Entry 8P7D (electron microscopy, 4.20 A resolution (low resolution: residue-level contacts below are approximate; hydrogen-bond / salt-bridge calls are withheld)); this record covers chains A and B of the 4 polymer chains in the assembly.

== Chain A ==
Molecule: tRNA N(3)-methylcytidine methyltransferase METTL6
From: Homo sapiens
Notes: EC 2.1.1.-
UniProtKB: Q8TCB7 (METL6_HUMAN); residues 1-284 here = UniProt positions 1-284
Sequence (284 residues; row label = number of the first residue in the row):
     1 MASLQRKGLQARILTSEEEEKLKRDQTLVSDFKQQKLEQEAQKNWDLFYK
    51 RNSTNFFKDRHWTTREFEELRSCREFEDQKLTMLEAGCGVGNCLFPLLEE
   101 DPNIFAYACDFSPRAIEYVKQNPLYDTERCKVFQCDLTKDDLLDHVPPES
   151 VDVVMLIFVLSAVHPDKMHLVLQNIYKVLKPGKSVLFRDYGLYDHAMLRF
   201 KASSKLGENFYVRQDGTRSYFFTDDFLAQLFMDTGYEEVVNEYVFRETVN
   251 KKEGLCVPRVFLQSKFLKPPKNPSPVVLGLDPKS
Disordered / not traced: 1-26, 73-78, 272-284
UniProt features mapped onto this chain:
  - binding site (S-adenosyl-L-methionine): Trp45, Tyr49, Gly87, Asp110, Asp136, Leu137, Ile157
  - binding site (S-adenosyl-L-homocysteine): Tyr49, His61, Glu85, Gly87, Asp110, Asp136, Leu137, Ile157
  - mutagenesis: Tyr49 (Y49F: Decreased affinity for S-adenosyl-L-methionine), His61 (H61N: Decreased affinity for S-adenosyl-L-methionine), Glu85 (E85Q: Strongly decreased affinity for S-adenosyl-L-methionine), Cys93 (C93S: Does not affect affinity for S-adenosyl-L-methionine), Asp110 (D110A: Nearly abolished affinity for S-adenosyl-L-methionine), Phe111 (F111L: Decreased affinity for S-adenosyl-L-methionine), Ser161 (S161A: Strongly reduced RNA (cytosine-3-)-methyltransferase activity), Thr217 (T217A: Strongly reduced RNA (cytosine-3-)-methyltransferase activity)
Small-molecule neighbours: S-adenosylhomocysteine (SAH): Trp45, Tyr49, Phe57, Arg60, Glu85, Gly87, Cys88, Gly89, Gly91, Asn92, Cys93, Asp110, Phe111, Ser112, Cys135, Asp136, Leu137, Thr138, Ile157, Phe158, Val159, Ala162, Val163
What the authors report for this chain:
  - mutagenesis - D110A: abolished binding to S-adenosylhomocysteine
  - mutagenesis - D110A: abolished binding to Serine tRNA
  - mutagenesis - D110A: abolished catalytic activity
  - mutagenesis - Y49F: unchanged binding to S-adenosylhomocysteine
  - mutagenesis - Y49F: decreased binding to Serine tRNA
  - mutagenesis - F32A, Y49F, Y190F: decreased catalytic activity
  - mutagenesis - Y190F: unchanged binding to Serine tRNA
  - mutagenesis - D189A, D189N: abolished expression

== Chain B ==
Molecule: Serine--tRNA ligase, cytoplasmic
From: Homo sapiens
Notes: EC 6.1.1.11
UniProtKB: P49591 (SYSC_HUMAN); residue numbers follow UniProt; this construct covers 1-514
Sequence (514 residues; each row starts with the number of its first residue):
     1 MVLDLDLFRVDKGGDPALIRETQEKRFKDPGLVDQLVKADSEWRRCRFRA
    51 DNLNKLKNLCSKTIGEKMKKKEPVGDDESVPENVLSFDDLTADALANLKV
   101 SQIKKVRLLIDEAILKCDAERIKLEAERFENLREIGNLLHPSVPISNDED
   151 VDNKVERIWGDCTVRKKYSHVDLVVMVDGFEGEKGAVVAGSRGYFLKGVL
   201 VFLEQALIQYALRTLGSRGYIPIYTPFFMRKEVMQEVAQLSQFDEELYKV
   251 IGKGSEKSDDNSYDEKYLIATSEQPIAALHRDEWLRPEDLPIKYAGLSTC
   301 FRQEVGSHGRDTRGIFRVHQFEKIEQFVYSSPHDNKSWEMFEEMITTAEE
   351 FYQSLGIPYHIVNIVSGSLNHAASKKLDLEAWFPGSGAFRELVSCSNCTD
   401 YQARRLRIRYGQTKKMMDKVEFVHMLNATMCATTRTICAILENYQTEKGI
   451 TVPEKLKEFMPPGLQELIPFVKPAPIEQEPSKKQKKQHEGSKKKAAARDV
   501 TLENRLQNMEVTDA
Disordered / not traced: 1, 73-87, 256-263, 478-514
UniProt features mapped onto this chain:
  - motif: Lys482 to Lys494 (Nuclear localization signal)
  - binding site (L-serine): Thr271, Arg302, Glu325, Asn427
  - binding site (ATP): Arg302 to Glu304, Val318 to Phe321, Glu391 to Ser394
  - site: Thr429 (Important for serine binding)
  - modified residue: Met1 (N-acetylmethionine), Ser241 (Phosphoserine), Lys323 (N6-acetyllysine)
  - natural variant: Asp172 (D172N: In NEDMAS), Arg213 (R213L: In NEDMAS), Arg302 (R302C: In NEDMAS), Arg390 (R390C: In NEDMAS)
  - mutagenesis: Val2 to Gly14 (Abolishes DNA binding), Arg9 (R9A: Strongly decreased enzyme activity), Arg44 (R44A: Abolishes enzyme activity), Asp51 (D51A: Abolishes enzyme activity), Asn54 (N54A: Strongly decreased enzyme activity), Lys55 (K55A: Moderately decreased enzyme activity), Asn58 (N58A: Moderately decreased enzyme activity), Ser61 (S61A: Moderately decreased enzyme activity), Gly75 to Asn97 (Decreased enzyme activity. Abolishes DNA binding), Lys104 (K104A: Moderately decreased enzyme activity), Arg107 (R107A: Moderately decreased enzyme activity), Gly254 to Asn261 (Mildly decreased enzyme activity. Nearly abolishes DNA binding), 8 further mutagenesis entries in UniProt

== How chain A and chain B interact ==
Residue-residue contacts - 10 pairs, chain A then chain B:
  Phe32(A) with Asp11(B); Lys12(B); Gly13(B)
  Asn44(A) with Met417(B)
  Arg51(A) with Met416(B)
  Gln214(A) with Met416(B); Met417(B)
  Asp215(A) with Met416(B); Met417(B)
  Gly216(A) with Met417(B)
The authors on this interface:
  - hot spots on chain A (mutagenesis) - F32A: abolished binding to Serine--tRNA ligase, cytoplasmic (chain B)

== In short ==
Chain A and chain B form an interface of 6 and 5 residues respectively. Bound to chain A:
S-adenosylhomocysteine. From the paper: F32A, Y49F and Y190F of chain A reduce catalytic activity; D189A and
D189N of chain A abolish expression.
Here chain A is tRNA N(3)-methylcytidine methyltransferase METTL6 and chain B is Serine--tRNA ligase,
cytoplasmic, both from Homo sapiens. Entry 8P7D (CryoEM structure of METTL6 tRNA SerRS complex in a 1:1:2
stoichiometry) was determined by electron microscopy together with 8P7B, 8P7C, 8OWX and 8OWY from the same
study.
